Entry 7F67 (electron microscopy, 3.59 A resolution); this record covers chains N and S of the 18 polymer chains in the assembly.

# Chain N
Molecule: Eukaryotic translation initiation factor 2 subunit 1
Source organism: Homo sapiens
UniProtKB: P05198 (IF2A_HUMAN); residues 0-314 here correspond to UniProt positions 1-315 (UniProt number = residue number + 1)
Amino-acid sequence (315 residues; each row starts with the number of its first residue; numbering starts at 0):
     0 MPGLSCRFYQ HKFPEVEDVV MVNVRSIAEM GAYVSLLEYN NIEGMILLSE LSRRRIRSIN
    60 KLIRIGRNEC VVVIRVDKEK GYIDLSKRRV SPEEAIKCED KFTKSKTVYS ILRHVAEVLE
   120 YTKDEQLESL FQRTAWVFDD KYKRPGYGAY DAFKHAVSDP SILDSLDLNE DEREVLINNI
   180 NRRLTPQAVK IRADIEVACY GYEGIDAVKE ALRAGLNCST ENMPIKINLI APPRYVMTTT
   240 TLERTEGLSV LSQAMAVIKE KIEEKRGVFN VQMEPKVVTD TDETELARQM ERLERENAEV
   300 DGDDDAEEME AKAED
Disordered / not traced: 0-2, 278-314
Swiss-Prot annotation at these positions:
  - modified residue: Ser-48 (Phosphoserine), Ser-51 (Phosphoserine), Lys-140 (N6-acetyllysine), Ser-157 (Phosphoserine), Thr-278 (Phosphothreonine), Thr-280 (Phosphothreonine)

# Chain S
Molecule: Eukaryotic translation initiation factor 2 subunit 3
Source organism: Homo sapiens
Notes: EC 3.6.5.3
UniProtKB: P41091 (IF2G_HUMAN); residue numbers follow UniProt; this construct covers 1-472
Amino-acid sequence (472 residues; row label = number of the first residue in the row):
     1 MAGGEAGVTL GQPHLSRQDL TTLDVTKLTP LSHEVISRQA TINIGTIGHV AHGKSTVVKA
    61 ISGVHTVRFK NELERNITIK LGYANAKIYK LDDPSCPRPE CYRSCGSSTP DEFPTDIPGT
   121 KGNFKLVRHV SFVDCPGHDI LMATMLNGAA VMDAALLLIA GNESCPQPQT SEHLAAIEIM
   181 KLKHILILQN KIDLVKESQA KEQYEQILAF VQGTVAEGAP IIPISAQLKY NIEVVCEYIV
   241 KKIPVPPRDF TSEPRLIVIR SFDVNKPGCE VDDLKGGVAG GSILKGVLKV GQEIEVRPGI
   301 VSKDSEGKLM CKPIFSKIVS LFAEHNDLQY AAPGGLIGVG TKIDPTLCRA DRMVGQVLGA
   361 VGALPEIFTE LEISYFLLRR LLGVRTEGDK KAAKVQKLSK NEVLMVNIGS LSTGGRVSAV
   421 KADLGKIVLT NPVCTEVGEK IALSRRVEKH WRLIGWGQIR RGVTIKPTVD DD
Disordered / not traced: 1-19, 92-122, 180-183, 224-227, 469-472
Swiss-Prot annotation at these positions:
  - region: Gly-48 to Ser-55 (G1), Asn-76 to Lys-80 (G2), Asp-134 to Gly-137 (G3), Asn-190 to Asp-193 (G4), Ser-225 to Gln-227 (G5), Gly-457 to Val-469 (Interacts with CDC123)
  - binding site (GTP): Ala-51 to Thr-56, Asn-190 to Asp-193, Ser-225 to Gln-227
  - modified residue: Ala-2 (N-acetylalanine), Ser-16 (Phosphoserine)

# Chain N / chain S interface
Contacting residue pairs (15; chain N residue first):
  Cys-198(N) with Asp-344(S)
  Tyr-201(N) with Phe-315(S); Lys-342(S)
  Glu-202(N) with Lys-342(S)
  Gly-203(N) with Lys-342(S), hydrogen bond (backbone-backbone)
  Leu-211(N) with Val-271(S)
  Ile-226(N) with Cys-269(S); Glu-270(S); Val-271(S)
  Asn-227(N) with Cys-269(S)
  Leu-228(N) with Lys-266(S); Pro-267(S); Gly-268(S), hydrogen bond (backbone-backbone); Cys-269(S)
  Pro-232(N) with Thr-346(S)
Also at the interface, not in a pair above, chain N (15 interface residues in all): Ala-197, Tyr-199, Gly-200, Ile-204, Lys-208, Ile-229
Also at the interface, not in a pair above, chain S (15 interface residues in all): Asp-272, Leu-274, Ser-316, Ile-343, Leu-347

# Overview
Chain N and chain S each contribute 15 residues to their interface, with 2 hydrogen bonds. The backbones
hydrogen-bond at Gly-203(N)/Lys-342(S) and Leu-228(N)/Gly-268(S). Curated annotation (UniProt) lists 13
GTP-binding residues on chain S.
Chain N is Eukaryotic translation initiation factor 2 subunit 1 and chain S is Eukaryotic translation
initiation factor 2 subunit 3, both from Homo sapiens; the structure, eIF2B-SFSV NSs-2-eIF2, was determined by
electron microscopy together with 7F64, 7F66 and 7VLK from the same study.
